PDB entry 6QG0 | electron microscopy, 4.15 A resolution (low resolution: residue-level contacts below are approximate; hydrogen-bond / salt-bridge calls are withheld) | chains D and H of the 16 polymer chains in the assembly

# Chain D
Name: Translation initiation factor eIF-2B subunit beta
From: Saccharomyces cerevisiae (strain ATCC 204508 / S288c)
UniProtKB: P32502 (EI2BB_YEAST); residues 1-381 here = UniProt positions 1-381
Sequence (381 residues; numbered 1 to 381; the number before each row is that of its first residue):
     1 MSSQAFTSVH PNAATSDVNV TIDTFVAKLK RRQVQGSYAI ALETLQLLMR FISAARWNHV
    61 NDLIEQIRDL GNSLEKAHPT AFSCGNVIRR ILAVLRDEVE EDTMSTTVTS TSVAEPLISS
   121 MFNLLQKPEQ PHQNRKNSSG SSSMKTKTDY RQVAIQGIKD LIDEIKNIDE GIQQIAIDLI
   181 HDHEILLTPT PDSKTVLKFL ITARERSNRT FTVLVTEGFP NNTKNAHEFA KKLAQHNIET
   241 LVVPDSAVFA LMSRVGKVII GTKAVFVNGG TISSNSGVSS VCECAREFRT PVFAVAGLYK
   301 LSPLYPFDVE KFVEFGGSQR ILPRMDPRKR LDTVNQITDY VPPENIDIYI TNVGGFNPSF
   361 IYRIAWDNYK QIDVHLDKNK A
Disordered / not traced: 1-9, 109-112, 129-146, 377-381

# Chain H
Name: Translation initiation factor eIF-2B subunit delta
From: Saccharomyces cerevisiae (strain ATCC 204508 / S288c)
UniProtKB: P12754 (EI2BD_YEAST); residues 1-651 here = UniProt positions 1-651
Sequence (651 residues; row label = number of the first residue in the row):
     1 MSESEAKSRS ATPPSKAKQA TPTTTAAANG EKKLTNKELK ELKKQEKAAK RAAMKQANGI
    61 SIEQQQQQAQ MKKEKKQLQR EQQQKREQKQ KNANKKKQNE RNVKKSTLFG HLETTEERRA
   121 TILALTSAVS SPKTSRITAA GLMVPVVASA LSGSNVLTAS SLMPVGPNAS STVSASAPAS
   181 TTTTLPASSA ALSAGTSSAS TNTPTAIQQE IASSNASDVA KTLASISLEA GEFNVIPGIS
   241 SVIPTVLEQS FDNSSLISSV KELLLNKDLI HPSILLLTSH LAHYKIVGSI PRCIAMLEVF
   301 QIVIKDYQTP KGTTLSRNLT SYLSHQIDLL KKARPLSVTM GNAIRWLKQE ISLIDPSTPD
   361 KAAKKDLCEK IGQFAKEKIE LADQLIIDNA STQIEESTTI VTYGSSKVLT ELLLHNAISL
   421 KKNIKVIVVD SRPLFEGRKM AETLRNAGVN VMYALITSLD TIFNMDVDYV FLGAHSILSN
   481 GFLYSRAGTA MLAMSAKRRN IPVLVCCESL KFSQRVQLDS VTFNELADPN DLVNIDYENP
   541 VERRGNKGAL LNQFIKERKF EKKKLAMENK PKGNKIGGKK GSEGESKDAS NEEDSNSKNI
   601 LDGWQELPSL NIVNILYDLT PPEYIKKVIT EFGALPPSSV PVILREYKGS A
Disordered / not traced: 1-236, 258, 465, 594-651
Swiss-Prot annotation at these positions:
  - modified residue: S2 (N-acetylserine), S106 (Phosphoserine), T121 (Phosphothreonine)

# How chain D and chain H interact
Pairs across the interface (79; chain D residue first):
  E217(D) - R432(H)
  E217(D) - L532(H)
  G218(D) - T457(H)
  F219(D) - R432(H)
  F219(D) - L455(H)
  F219(D) - T457(H)
  F219(D) - D536(H)
  P220(D) - L455(H)
  P220(D) - T457(H)
  H227(D) - R432(H)
  H227(D) - N546(H)
  H227(D) - K547(H)
  E228(D) - N546(H)
  A230(D) - K556(H)
  K231(D) - N546(H)
  K231(D) - K556(H)
  A234(D) - F554(H)
  A234(D) - I555(H)
  N237(D) - F554(H)
  E239(D) - Q249(H)
  E239(D) - I555(H)
  T240(D) - I555(H)
  T240(D) - E557(H)
  L241(D) - E557(H)
  V242(D) - K547(H)
  V242(D) - E557(H)
  V242(D) - R558(H)
  V242(D) - K559(H)
  P244(D) - K559(H)
  P244(D) - F560(H)
  D245(D) - I456(H)
  D245(D) - T457(H)
  D245(D) - M491(H)
  S246(D) - I456(H)
  S246(D) - A487(H)
  S246(D) - G488(H)
  S246(D) - M491(H)
  S246(D) - K564(H)
  A247(D) - E561(H)
  A247(D) - K564(H)
  V248(D) - M491(H)
  F249(D) - A490(H)
  F249(D) - M491(H)
  F249(D) - M494(H)
  F249(D) - L565(H)
  F249(D) - M567(H)
  F249(D) - K570(H)
  A250(D) - S520(H)
  A250(D) - E561(H)
  L251(D) - F251(H)
  R254(D) - V521(H)
  G277(D) - T457(H)
  S279(D) - D460(H)
  S280(D) - D460(H)
  S280(D) - M491(H)
  E283(D) - M494(H)
  E283(D) - R498(H)
  E283(D) - R499(H)
  C284(D) - M494(H)
  R286(D) - R498(H)
  E287(D) - R498(H)
  E310(D) - N464(H)
  R320(D) - Y537(H)
  I321(D) - Y453(H)
  I321(D) - Y537(H)
  L322(D) - Y453(H)
  P323(D) - R438(H)
  P323(D) - E538(H)
  R330(D) - R445(H)
  R330(D) - V451(H)
  D332(D) - V451(H)
  D332(D) - M452(H)
  D332(D) - Y453(H)
  T333(D) - Y453(H)
  V334(D) - Y453(H)
  V334(D) - S458(H)
  V334(D) - I462(H)
  Q336(D) - T457(H)
  Q336(D) - T461(H)
Interface residues without a listed pair, chain D (49 interface residues in all): T223, Q235, I238, V243, S276, F288, F315, P327, L331
Interface residues without a listed pair, chain H (49 interface residues in all): S250, S431, A441, E442, D519, Q553

# Summary
Chain D and chain H each contribute 49 residues to their interface.
Here chain D is Translation initiation factor eIF-2B subunit beta and chain H is Translation initiation factor
eIF-2B subunit delta, both from Saccharomyces cerevisiae (strain ATCC 204508 / S288c). Entry 6QG0 (Structure
of eIF2B-eIF2 (phosphorylated at Ser51) complex (model 1)) was determined by electron microscopy, deposited
together with 6QG1, 6QG2, 6QG3, 6QG5 and 6QG6.
